PDB entry 7T66 | X-ray diffraction, 2.19 A resolution | chain A

Chain A:
Molecule: Chaetomium alpha glucosidase
From: Chaetomium thermophilum var. thermophilum DSM 1495
UniProtKB: G0SFD1 (G0SFD1_CHATD); numbering as in UniProt (aligned over 30-809)
Sequence (819 residues; numbered -1 to 817; the number before each row is that of its first residue; numbers below 1 keep their minus sign (Met-1 is residue -1)):
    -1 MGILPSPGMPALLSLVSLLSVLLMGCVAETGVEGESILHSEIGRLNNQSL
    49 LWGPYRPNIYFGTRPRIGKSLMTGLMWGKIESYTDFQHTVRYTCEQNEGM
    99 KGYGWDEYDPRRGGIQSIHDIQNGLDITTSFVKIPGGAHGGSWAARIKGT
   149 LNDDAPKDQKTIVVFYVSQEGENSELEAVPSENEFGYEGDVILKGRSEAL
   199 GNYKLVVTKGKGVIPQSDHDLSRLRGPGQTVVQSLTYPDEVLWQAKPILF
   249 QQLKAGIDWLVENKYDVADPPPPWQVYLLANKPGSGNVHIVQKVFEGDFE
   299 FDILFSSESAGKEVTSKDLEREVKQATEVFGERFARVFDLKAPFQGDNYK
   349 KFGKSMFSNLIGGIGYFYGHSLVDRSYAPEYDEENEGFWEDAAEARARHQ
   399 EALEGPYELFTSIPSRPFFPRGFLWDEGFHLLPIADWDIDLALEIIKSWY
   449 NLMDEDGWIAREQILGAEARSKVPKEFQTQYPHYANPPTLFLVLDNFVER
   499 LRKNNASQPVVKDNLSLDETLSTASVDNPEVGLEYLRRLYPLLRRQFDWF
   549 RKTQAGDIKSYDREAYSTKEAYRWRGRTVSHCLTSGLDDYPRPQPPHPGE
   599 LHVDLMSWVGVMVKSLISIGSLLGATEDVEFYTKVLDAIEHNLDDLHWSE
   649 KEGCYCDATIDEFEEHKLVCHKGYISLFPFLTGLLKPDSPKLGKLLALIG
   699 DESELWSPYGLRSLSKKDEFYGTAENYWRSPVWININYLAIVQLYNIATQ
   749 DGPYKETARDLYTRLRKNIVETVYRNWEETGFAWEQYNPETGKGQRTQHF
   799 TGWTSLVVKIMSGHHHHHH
Not modelled in the structure: -1 to 35, 502-514, 814-817
Sequence notes: initiating methionine (-1); expression tag (0-29, 810-817)
Disulfide bonds: Cys654-Cys668
Ligand contacts: N-9'-methoxynonyl-1-deoxynojirimycin (6A9): Pro412, Phe417, Arg419, Phe421, Trp423, Asp424, Pro472, Phe475, Gly584, Asp586, Tyr725, Trp726, Trp731, Glu783, Phe798, Trp801

In short:
Bound to chain A: N-9'-methoxynonyl-1-deoxynojirimycin.
Chain A is Chaetomium alpha glucosidase (Chaetomium thermophilum var. thermophilum DSM 1495); the structure,
Co-crystal structure of Chaetomium glucosidase with compound UV-4, was determined by X-ray diffraction (same
publication as 7T68, 7T6W and 7T8V).
